8FK9 - chains A and C of the 4 polymer chains in the assembly; structure by X-ray diffraction, 2.70 A resolution.

== Chain A ==
Name: Evasin P991
Source organism: Amblyomma cajennense
UniProtKB: A0A023FFD0 (EV991_AMBCJ); residues 1-108 here correspond to UniProt positions 29-136 (UniProt number = residue number + 28)
Sequence (108 residues; numbered 1 to 108; the number before each row is that of its first residue):
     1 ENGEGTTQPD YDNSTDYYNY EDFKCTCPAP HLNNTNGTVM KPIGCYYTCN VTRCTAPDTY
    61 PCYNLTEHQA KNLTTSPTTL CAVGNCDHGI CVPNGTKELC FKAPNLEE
Not modelled in the structure: 1-19, 105-108
Disulfides: Cys-25/Cys-54, Cys-27/Cys-49, Cys-45/Cys-86, Cys-62/Cys-91, Cys-81/Cys-100
Reported in the primary citation:
  - specificity-determining residues: Pro-42 (proposed by the authors, not directly observed)

== Chain C ==
Name: C-C motif chemokine 16
Source organism: Homo sapiens
UniProtKB: O15467 (CCL16_HUMAN); residues 3-100 here correspond to UniProt positions 23-120 (UniProt number = residue number + 20)
Sequence (100 residues; numbered 1 to 100; the number before each row is that of its first residue):
     1 GPSQPKVPEW VNTPSTCCLK YYEKVLPRRL VVGYRKALNC HLPAIIFVTK RNREVCTNPN
    61 DDWVQEYIKD PNLPLLPTRN LSTVKIITAK NGQPQLLNSQ
Not modelled in the structure: 1-13, 78-100
Construct notes: expression tag (1-2)
Disulfides: Cys-17/Cys-40, Cys-18/Cys-56

== Chain A / chain C interface ==
Contacting residue pairs (41):
  Asp-22(A) / Tyr-22(C)
  Phe-23(A) / Tyr-22(C)  hydrophobic
  Phe-23(A) / Leu-26(C)  hydrophobic
  Phe-23(A) / Arg-53(C)
  Phe-23(A) / Val-55(C)  hydrophobic
  Cys-25(A) / Lys-20(C)
  Thr-26(A) / Lys-20(C)
  Thr-26(A) / Tyr-22(C)
  Thr-26(A) / Glu-54(C)
  Thr-26(A) / Val-55(C)
  Thr-26(A) / Cys-56(C)  hydrogen bond (backbone-backbone)
  Cys-27(A) / Glu-54(C)
  Cys-27(A) / Cys-56(C)
  Pro-28(A) / Thr-16(C)
  Pro-28(A) / Cys-17(C)
  Pro-28(A) / Ile-46(C)  hydrophobic
  Pro-28(A) / Glu-54(C)
  Pro-28(A) / Cys-56(C)
  Ala-29(A) / Thr-16(C)
  Ala-29(A) / Cys-17(C)  hydrogen bond (backbone-backbone)
  Ala-29(A) / Leu-19(C)  hydrophobic
  Pro-30(A) / Ser-15(C)
  His-31(A) / Ser-15(C)  hydrogen bond (backbone-backbone)
  His-31(A) / Cys-17(C)
  Thr-38(A) / Asn-39(C)  hydrogen bond (backbone-side chain)
  Val-39(A) / Asn-39(C)
  Val-39(A) / Cys-40(C)
  Val-39(A) / His-41(C)
  Met-40(A) / Pro-14(C)
  Met-40(A) / Cys-17(C)  hydrophobic
  Met-40(A) / Asn-39(C)  hydrogen bond (backbone-backbone)
  Tyr-47(A) / Leu-19(C)  hydrophobic
  Ala-56(A) / Leu-19(C)  hydrophobic
  Pro-57(A) / Leu-19(C)
  Tyr-60(A) / Cys-17(C)
  Tyr-60(A) / Cys-18(C)
  Tyr-60(A) / Leu-19(C)  hydrophobic
  Tyr-60(A) / His-41(C)
  Tyr-60(A) / Leu-42(C)  hydrophobic
  Pro-61(A) / His-41(C)
  Ala-103(A) / Ser-15(C)
Also at the interface, not in a pair above, chain C (19 interface residues in all): Tyr-21
From the paper, about this interface:
  - pairs named by the authors: Phe-23(A)/Tyr-22(C), Ala-29(A)/Leu-19(C) (hydrophobic contact), His-31(A)/Leu-19(C) (hydrophobic contact), Thr-38(A)/Asn-39(C) (hydrogen bond), Met-40(A)/Asn-39(C) (hydrogen bond), Tyr-47(A)/Leu-19(C) (hydrophobic contact), Pro-57(A)/Leu-19(C) (hydrophobic contact), Tyr-60(A)/Leu-19(C) (hydrophobic contact)
  - interface residues, chain A: Phe-23(A), Thr-26(A), Pro-28(A), His-31(A)
  - interface residues, chain C: Leu-19(C), Lys-20(C), Ile-46(C)

== Summary ==
The interface between chain A and chain C involves 18 residues on one side and 19 on the other; the contacts
include 5 hydrogen bonds. Polar pairs include Thr-38(A)/Asn-39(C), Thr-26(A)/Cys-56(C) and
Ala-29(A)/Cys-17(C). The authors report a contact between Phe-23(A) and Tyr-22(C); hydrophobic contacts
between Ala-29(A) and Leu-19(C), His-31(A) and Leu-19(C) and Tyr-47(A) and Leu-19(C) among others; hydrogen
bonds between Thr-38(A) and Asn-39(C) and Met-40(A) and Asn-39(C). The paper reports interface residues
Phe-23(A), Thr-26(A) and Leu-19(C) among others; the specificity determinant Pro-42(A).
Here chain A is Evasin P991 (Amblyomma cajennense) and chain C is C-C motif chemokine 16 (Homo sapiens). Entry
8FK9 (Crystal Structure of the Tick Evasin EVA-ACA1001 Complexed to Human Chemokine CCL16) was determined by
X-ray diffraction.
